Entry 8D6V (electron microscopy, 3.20 A resolution); this record covers chains R and a of the 35 polymer chains in the assembly.

== Chain R (and a) ==
Name: Proteasome subunit beta
From: Mycobacterium tuberculosis
Notes: EC 3.4.25.1; chain a of this document is another copy of the same molecule, construct and numbering; everything in this record applies to it too
UniProt: A0A045HFG5 (A0A045HFG5_MYCTX); residues 244-534 here correspond to UniProt positions 1-291 (UniProt number = residue number - 243)
Amino-acid sequence (291 residues; numbered 244 to 534; the number before each row is that of its first residue):
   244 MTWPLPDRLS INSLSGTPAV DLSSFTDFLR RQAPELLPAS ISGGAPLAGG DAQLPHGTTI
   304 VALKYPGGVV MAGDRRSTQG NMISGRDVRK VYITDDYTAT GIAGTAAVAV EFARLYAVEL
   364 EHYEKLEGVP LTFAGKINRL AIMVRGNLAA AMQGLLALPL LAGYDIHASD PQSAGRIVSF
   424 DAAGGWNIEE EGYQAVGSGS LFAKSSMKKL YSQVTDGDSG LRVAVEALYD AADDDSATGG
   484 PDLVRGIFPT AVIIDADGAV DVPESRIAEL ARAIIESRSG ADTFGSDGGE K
Unresolved in the structure: 244-300, 523-534

== Chain R / chain a interface ==
Contacting residue pairs - 26 pairs, chain R then chain a:
  Asn324(R) with Asp478(a); Ser479(a), hydrogen bond (backbone-side chain); Ala480(a)
  Met325(R) with Asp477(a)
  Ile326(R) with Asp476(a); Asp477(a); Ser479(a)
  Arg329(R) with Asp476(a), salt bridge; Asp477(a), salt bridge
  Tyr472(R) with Val487(a)
  Asp476(R) with Ile326(a); Arg329(a), salt bridge; Arg488(a), salt bridge
  Asp477(R) with Ile326(a); Arg329(a), salt bridge
  Asp478(R) with Asn324(a); Ile326(a)
  Ser479(R) with Asn324(a), hydrogen bond (side chain-backbone); Ile326(a); Ser479(a)
  Ala480(R) with Asn324(a)
  Val487(R) with Tyr472(a); Arg521(a); Ser522(a)
  Arg488(R) with Asp476(a), salt bridge
  Arg521(R) with Val487(a)
Also at the interface, not in a pair above, chain R (18 interface residues in all): Arg319, Gly323, Phe445, Ile518, Ser522
Also at the interface, not in a pair above, chain a (18 interface residues in all): Arg319, Gly323, Met325, Phe445, Ile518

== Summary ==
Chain R and chain a each contribute 18 residues to their interface, with 2 hydrogen bonds and 6 salt bridges.
Polar contacts include Arg329(R)-Asp476(a), Arg329(R)-Asp477(a) and Asp476(R)-Arg488(a).
Chain R and chain a are both Proteasome subunit beta (Mycobacterium tuberculosis); the structure, Structure of
the Mycobacterium tuberculosis 20S proteasome bound to the C-terminal GQYL motif of the ATP-bound ..., was
determined by electron microscopy, deposited together with 8D6W, 8D6X and 8D6Y.
